Entry 6HWD (X-ray diffraction, 2.80 A resolution); this record covers chains L and M of the 28 polymer chains in the assembly.

[Chain L]
Molecule: Proteasome subunit beta type-6
Organism: Saccharomyces cerevisiae S288c
Notes: EC 3.4.25.1
UniProtKB: P23724 (PSB6_YEAST); residues 1-222 here correspond to UniProt positions 20-241 (UniProt number = residue number + 19)
Amino-acid sequence (222 residues; row label = number of the first residue in the row):
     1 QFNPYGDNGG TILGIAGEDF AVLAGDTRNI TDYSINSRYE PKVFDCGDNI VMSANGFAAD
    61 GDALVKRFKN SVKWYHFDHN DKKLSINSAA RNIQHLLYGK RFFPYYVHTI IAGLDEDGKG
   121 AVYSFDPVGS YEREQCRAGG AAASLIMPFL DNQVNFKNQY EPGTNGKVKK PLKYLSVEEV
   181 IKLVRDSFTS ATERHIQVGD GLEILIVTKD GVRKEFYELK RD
Ion coordination: Mg2+: Asp222 (shared with 3 residues of chain V)

[Chain M]
Molecule: Proteasome subunit beta type-7
Organism: Saccharomyces cerevisiae S288c
Notes: EC 3.4.25.1
UniProtKB: P30657 (PSB7_YEAST); residues -12 to 233 here correspond to UniProt positions 21-266 (UniProt number = residue number + 33)
Amino-acid sequence (246 residues; each row starts with the number of its first residue; numbers below 1 keep their minus sign (Thr-12 is residue -12)):
   -12 TQIANAGASP MVNTQQPIVT GTSVISMKYD NGVIIAADNL GSYGSLLRFN GVERLIPVGD
    48 NTVVGISGDI SDMQHIERLL KDLVTENAYD NPLADAEEAL EPSYIFEYLA TVMYQRRSKM
   108 NPLWNAIIVA GVQSNGDQFL RYVNLLGVTY SSPTLATGFG AHMANPLLRK VVDRESDIPK
   168 TTVQVAEEAI VNAMRVLYYR DARSSRNFSL AIIDKNTGLT FKKNLQVENM KWDFAKDIKG
   228 YGTQKI
Unresolved in the structure: -12 to 0

[Chain L / chain M interface]
Residue-residue contacts (42; chain L residue first):
  Gln1(L) with Thr1(M), hydrogen bond
  Phe2(L) with Thr1(M); Arg104(M); Met107(M); Pro109(M), hydrophobic; Trp111(M), hydrophobic; Leu132(M), hydrophobic; Leu133(M), hydrophobic
  Asn3(L) with Leu133(M)
  Pro4(L) with Arg104(M), hydrogen bond (backbone-side chain); Met107(M), hydrophobic; Leu133(M)
  Tyr5(L) with Arg104(M)
  Asn8(L) with Val135(M)
  Asn29(L) with Tyr137(M)
  Ser34(L) with His149(M), hydrogen bond
  Ile35(L) with Arg156(M), hydrogen bond (backbone-side chain)
  Asn36(L) with Tyr137(M), hydrogen bond; Ser139(M); Arg156(M)
  Ser37(L) with Ser138(M), hydrogen bond (side chain-backbone)
  Glu40(L) with Arg128(M), salt bridge; Tyr137(M); Ser138(M), hydrogen bond (side chain-backbone)
  Phe57(L) with Arg104(M); Leu133(M); Val135(M), hydrophobic
  Ala59(L) with Tyr101(M); Leu133(M); Gly134(M); Val135(M)
  Asp60(L) with Tyr101(M), hydrogen bond; Arg104(M), salt bridge
  Asp62(L) with Thr136(M), hydrogen bond
  Ala63(L) with Tyr101(M)
  Lys66(L) with Glu94(M), salt bridge
  Phe103(L) with Arg104(M); Ser105(M)
  Tyr105(L) with Tyr101(M)
  Glu218(L) with Arg161(M), salt bridge
  Arg221(L) with Asp160(M), salt bridge; Arg161(M)
Also at the interface, not in a pair above, chain L (26 interface residues in all): Gly6, Arg38, Tyr39, Lys100
Also at the interface, not in a pair above, chain M (22 interface residues in all): Leu142

[Overview]
26 residues of chain L face 22 of chain M across their interface; the contacts include 9 hydrogen bonds and 5
salt bridges. Polar contacts include Glu40(L)-Arg128(M), Asp60(L)-Arg104(M) and Lys66(L)-Glu94(M).
Here chain L is Proteasome subunit beta type-6 and chain M is Proteasome subunit beta type-7, both from
Saccharomyces cerevisiae S288c. Entry 6HWD (Yeast 20S proteasome beta2-G45A mutant in complex with bortezomib)
was determined by X-ray diffraction, deposited together with 6HTB, 6HTC, 6HTD, 6HTP, 6HTR, 6HUB and 30 further
entries.
